4NBU - chains B and C of the 4 polymer chains in the assembly; structure by X-ray diffraction, 1.34 A resolution.

Chain B (and C):
Name: 3-oxoacyl-(Acyl-carrier-protein) reductase
From: Bacillus sp. SG-1
Notes: chain C of this document is another copy of the same molecule, construct and numbering; everything in this record applies to it too
UniProtKB: A6CQL2 (A6CQL2_9BACI); residues 8-250 here correspond to UniProt positions 1-243 (UniProt number = residue number - 7)
Chain sequence (250 residues; numbered 1 to 250; the number before each row is that of its first residue):
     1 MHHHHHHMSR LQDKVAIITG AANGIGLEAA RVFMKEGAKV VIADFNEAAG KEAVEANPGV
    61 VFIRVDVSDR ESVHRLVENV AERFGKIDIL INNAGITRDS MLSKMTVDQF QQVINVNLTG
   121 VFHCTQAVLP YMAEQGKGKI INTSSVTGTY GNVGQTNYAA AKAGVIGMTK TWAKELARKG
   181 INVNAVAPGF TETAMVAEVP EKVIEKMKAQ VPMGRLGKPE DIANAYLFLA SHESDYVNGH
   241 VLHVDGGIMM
Unresolved in the structure: 1-6 (chain C: 1-8)
Construct notes: expression tag (1-7)
Ligand contacts:
  - acetoacetyl-coenzyme A (CAA): Thr97, Asp99, Ser100, Met101, Lys104, Ser145, Thr147, Asn152, Val153, Gly154, Gln155, Tyr158, Phe190, Met195, Val196, Val199, Lys206
  - NADH (NAI; 1,4-dihydronicotinamide adenine dinucleotide): Gly20, Ala22, Asn23, Gly24, Ile25, Gly26, Ala43, Asp44, Phe45, Asn46, Val65, Asp66, Val67, Ser68, Asn93, Ala94, Gly95, Ile96, Val116, Thr143, Ser144, Ser145, Tyr158, Lys162, Pro188, Gly189, Phe190, Thr191, Thr193, Ala194, Met195, Val196
From the paper describing this entry:
  - specificity-determining residues: Ala22, Asn23, Phe45

How chain B and chain C interact:
Pairs across the interface (48; chain B residue first):
  Met8(B) - Arg10(C)
  Met8(B) - Glu36(C)
  Arg10(B) - Arg10(C)
  Arg10(B) - Glu233(C)  salt bridge
  Ala177(B) - Pro212(C)
  Ala177(B) - Met213(C)
  Phe190(B) - Tyr236(C)
  Val211(B) - Tyr236(C)
  Pro212(B) - Ala177(C)
  Met213(B) - Ala177(C)
  Met213(B) - Asp235(C)
  Met213(B) - Asn238(C)
  Arg215(B) - Tyr236(C)  hydrogen bond (backbone-side chain)
  Leu216(B) - Tyr236(C)
  Gly217(B) - Tyr236(C)  hydrogen bond (backbone-side chain)
  Asp221(B) - Tyr236(C)
  Asn224(B) - Glu233(C)
  Phe228(B) - Phe228(C)  hydrophobic
  Glu233(B) - Arg10(C)  salt bridge
  Glu233(B) - Asn224(C)
  Asp235(B) - Met213(C)
  Tyr236(B) - Phe190(C)
  Tyr236(B) - Val211(C)
  Tyr236(B) - Arg215(C)  hydrogen bond (side chain-backbone)
  Tyr236(B) - Leu216(C)
  Tyr236(B) - Gly217(C)  hydrogen bond (side chain-backbone)
  Tyr236(B) - Asp221(C)
  Tyr236(B) - Val244(C)
  Tyr236(B) - Asp245(C)  hydrogen bond (backbone-backbone)
  Tyr236(B) - Gly246(C)  hydrogen bond (backbone-backbone)
  Val237(B) - His243(C)
  Asn238(B) - Met213(C)
  Asn238(B) - Gly246(C)
  Asn238(B) - Gly247(C)  hydrogen bond (backbone-backbone)
  His240(B) - His240(C)  hydrogen bond
  His240(B) - Val241(C)
  His240(B) - Leu242(C)
  His240(B) - His243(C)
  Val241(B) - His240(C)
  Leu242(B) - His240(C)
  His243(B) - Val237(C)
  His243(B) - His240(C)
  Val244(B) - Tyr236(C)
  Asp245(B) - Tyr236(C)  hydrogen bond (backbone-backbone)
  Gly246(B) - Tyr236(C)  hydrogen bond (backbone-backbone)
  Gly246(B) - Asn238(C)
  Gly247(B) - Asn238(C)  hydrogen bond (backbone-backbone)
  Met249(B) - Lys174(C)
Also at the interface, not in a pair above, chain B (34 interface residues in all): Ala173, Lys174, Arg178, Asn182, Ala225, Leu227, His232
Also at the interface, not in a pair above, chain C (34 interface residues in all): Ala173, Arg178, Asn182, Ala225, Leu227, His232, Met249

Overview:
The chain B/chain C interface involves 34 residues from each chain; the contacts include 11 hydrogen bonds and
2 salt bridges. Among the polar pairs are Arg10(B)-Glu233(C), Arg215(B)-Tyr236(C) and Gly217(B)-Tyr236(C).
Ligands of chain B: NADH and acetoacetyl-coenzyme A. From the paper: specificity determinants Ala22(B),
Asn23(B) and Phe45(B).
Both chains are 3-oxoacyl-(Acyl-carrier-protein) reductase (Bacillus sp. SG-1). Entry 4NBU (Crystal structure
of FabG from Bacillus sp) was determined by X-ray diffraction, deposited together with 4NBT and 4NBW.
